PDB entry 6CFZ | electron microscopy, 4.50 A resolution (low resolution: residue-level contacts below are approximate; hydrogen-bond / salt-bridge calls are withheld) | chains A and C of the 10 polymer chains in the assembly

[Chain A]
Name: Ask1
Organism: Chaetomium thermophilum
Reference sequence: G0S8F9 (G0S8F9_CHATD); numbering as in UniProt (aligned over 13-88)
Amino-acid sequence (77 residues; each row starts with the number of its first residue):
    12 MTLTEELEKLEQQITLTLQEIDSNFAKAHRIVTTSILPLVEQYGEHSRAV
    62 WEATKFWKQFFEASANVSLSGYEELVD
Disordered / not traced: 12, 79-88
Construct notes: initiating methionine (12)

[Chain C]
Name: Dad2
Organism: Chaetomium thermophilum
Reference sequence: G0RZB3 (G0RZB3_CHATD); residues 25-117 here = UniProt positions 25-117
Amino-acid sequence (94 residues; row label = number of the first residue in the row):
    24 MSPALLARVNEKKAELENLKELRDLSAAVAAQMEALEQKLSTLSSGTEAI
    74 ATVLANWHNVLRAISMASAKIPEPKEETEENTVPLPQTLVRIPT
Disordered / not traced: 24, 96-108, 117
Construct notes: initiating methionine (24)

[Interface between chain A and chain C]
Residue-residue contacts (30):
  Leu18(A) - Val32(C)
  Gln24(A) - Leu39(C)
  Ile25(A) - Lys35(C)
  Ile25(A) - Leu39(C)
  Ile25(A) - Leu42(C)
  Thr28(A) - Leu39(C)
  Thr28(A) - Leu42(C)
  Glu31(A) - Arg46(C)
  Ile32(A) - Leu42(C)
  Ile32(A) - Leu45(C)
  Ile32(A) - Arg46(C)
  Asn35(A) - Arg46(C)
  Asn35(A) - Ser49(C)
  Ile42(A) - Ala53(C)
  Ile42(A) - Met56(C)
  Ile42(A) - Glu60(C)
  Ile47(A) - Glu60(C)
  Leu50(A) - Leu63(C)
  Leu50(A) - Ser64(C)
  Leu50(A) - Ser67(C)
  Tyr54(A) - Leu66(C)
  Tyr54(A) - Thr70(C)
  His57(A) - Thr70(C)
  His57(A) - Glu71(C)
  His57(A) - Ala74(C)
  Ala60(A) - Leu77(C)
  Val61(A) - Ile73(C)
  Glu63(A) - Leu77(C)
  Ala64(A) - Leu77(C)
  Trp68(A) - Trp80(C)
Other interface residues (no listed pair), chain A (27 interface residues in all): Leu14, Leu21, Glu22, Phe36, Lys38, Ala39, Val43, Ser46, Ser58, Phe67
Other interface residues (no listed pair), chain C (26 interface residues in all): Leu29, Lys43, Ala50, Val52, Glu57, Leu84

[Overview]
27 residues of chain A and 26 residues of chain C are in contact.
Here chain A is Ask1 and chain C is Dad2, both from Chaetomium thermophilum. Entry 6CFZ (Structure of the
DASH/Dam1 complex shows its role at the yeast kinetochore-microtubule interface) was determined by electron
microscopy.
